PDB entry 5XLW | X-ray diffraction, 2.26 A resolution | chains B and A

== Chain B (and A) ==
Protein: Pantothenate kinase
Source organism: Mycobacterium tuberculosis (strain ATCC 25618 / H37Rv)
Notes: EC 2.7.1.33; chain A of this document is another copy of the same molecule, construct and numbering; everything in this record applies to it too
Reference sequence: P9WPA7 (COAA_MYCTU); residue numbers follow UniProt; this construct covers 1-312
Amino-acid sequence (312 residues; row label = number of the first residue in the row):
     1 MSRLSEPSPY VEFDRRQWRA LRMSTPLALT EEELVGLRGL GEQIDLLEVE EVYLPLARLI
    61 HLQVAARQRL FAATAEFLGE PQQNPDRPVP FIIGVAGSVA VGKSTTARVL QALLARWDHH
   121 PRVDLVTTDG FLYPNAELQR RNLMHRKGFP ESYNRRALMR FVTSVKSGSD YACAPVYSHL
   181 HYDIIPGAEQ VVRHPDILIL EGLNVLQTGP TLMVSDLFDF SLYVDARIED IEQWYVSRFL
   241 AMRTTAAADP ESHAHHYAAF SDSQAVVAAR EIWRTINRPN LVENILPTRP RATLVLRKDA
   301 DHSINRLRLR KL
Not modelled in the structure: 1-6, 243-261 (chain A: 1-6)
Construct notes: engineered mutation Ala247 (Phe in P9WPA7), Ala254 (Phe in P9WPA7)
UniProt features mapped onto this chain:
  - binding site (ATP): Gly97 to Ser104

== Interface between chain B and chain A ==
Residue-residue contacts (60):
  Ser8(B) - Ser167(A)
  Pro9(B) - Ser167(A)
  Val11(B) - Gln83(A)
  Glu12(B) - Gln83(A)
  Phe13(B) - Gln83(A)
  Gln17(B) - Gln83(A)
  Leu21(B) - Pro81(A)  hydrophobic
  Arg22(B) - Leu78(A)
  Arg22(B) - Gly79(A)
  Met23(B) - Phe77(A)
  Ser24(B) - Phe77(A)
  Pro55(B) - Phe77(A)
  Arg58(B) - Phe77(A)
  Leu59(B) - Thr74(A)
  Leu59(B) - Phe77(A)  hydrophobic
  Leu62(B) - Leu70(A)  hydrophobic
  Leu62(B) - Ala73(A)
  Arg67(B) - Leu312(A)
  Leu70(B) - Leu62(A)
  Leu70(B) - Gln63(A)
  Leu70(B) - Leu312(A)  hydrophobic
  Thr74(B) - Leu59(A)
  Thr74(B) - Leu312(A)
  Phe77(B) - Met23(A)
  Phe77(B) - Pro55(A)  hydrophobic
  Phe77(B) - Arg58(A)
  Phe77(B) - Leu59(A)  hydrophobic
  Leu78(B) - Leu21(A)
  Pro81(B) - Leu21(A)  hydrophobic
  Gln83(B) - Glu12(A)
  Gln83(B) - Phe13(A)
  Gln83(B) - Gln17(A)
  Asn84(B) - Val11(A)
  Pro85(B) - Val11(A)
  Pro85(B) - Lys311(A)
  Val89(B) - Lys311(A)
  Val89(B) - Leu312(A)
  Thr163(B) - Pro9(A)
  Lys166(B) - Pro9(A)
  Ser167(B) - Pro7(A)
  Ser167(B) - Ser8(A)  hydrogen bond (side chain-backbone)
  Ser167(B) - Pro9(A)
  Ser167(B) - Lys311(A)  hydrogen bond (backbone-side chain)
  Thr208(B) - Gly209(A)
  Thr208(B) - Pro210(A)
  Gly209(B) - Thr208(A)
  Pro210(B) - Thr208(A)
  Thr211(B) - Thr208(A)
  Thr211(B) - Pro287(A)
  Thr211(B) - Arg291(A)
  Asp216(B) - Arg291(A)  salt bridge
  Leu217(B) - Arg310(A)
  Pro287(B) - Thr211(A)
  Arg291(B) - Thr211(A)
  Arg291(B) - Asp216(A)  salt bridge
  Lys311(B) - Val89(A)
  Lys311(B) - Ser167(A)  hydrogen bond (side chain-backbone)
  Leu312(B) - Arg67(A)
  Leu312(B) - Thr74(A)
  Leu312(B) - Val89(A)
Also at the interface, not in a pair above, chain B (51 interface residues in all): Pro7, Trp18, Thr25, Leu27, Gln63, Ala66, Phe71, Ala73, Gly79, Pro88, Ser169, Leu212, Met213, Arg310
Also at the interface, not in a pair above, chain A (47 interface residues in all): Arg22, Ser24, Ala66, Phe71, Asn84, Pro85, Pro88, Thr163, Lys166, Ser169, Met213, Leu217

== In short ==
51 residues of chain B and 47 residues of chain A are in contact, with 3 hydrogen bonds and 2 salt bridges.
Polar contacts include Asp216(B)-Arg291(A), Ser167(B)-Ser8(A) and Ser167(B)-Lys311(A). Curated annotation
(UniProt) lists 8 ATP-binding residues on chain B.
Both chains are Pantothenate kinase (Mycobacterium tuberculosis (strain ATCC 25618 / H37Rv)). Entry 5XLW
(Mycobacterium tuberculosis Pantothenate kinase mutant F247A/F254A) was determined by X-ray diffraction (same
publication as 5XLV and 5XMB).
